Entry 5JTO (solution NMR); this record covers chains D and G of the 8 polymer chains in the assembly.

[Chain D]
Molecule: Protein-export protein SecB
Source organism: Escherichia coli O157:H7
Reference sequence: P0AG88 (SECB_ECO57); numbering as in UniProt (aligned over 1-155)
Chain sequence (155 residues; numbered 1 to 155; the number before each row is that of its first residue):
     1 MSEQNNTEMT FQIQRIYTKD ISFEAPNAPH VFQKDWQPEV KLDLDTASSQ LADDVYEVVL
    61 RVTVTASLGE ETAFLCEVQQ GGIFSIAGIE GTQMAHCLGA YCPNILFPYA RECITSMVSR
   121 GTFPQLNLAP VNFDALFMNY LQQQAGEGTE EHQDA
What the authors report for this chain:
  - mutagenesis - V40A/L42A/L44A (40-fold): decreased binding to Alkaline phosphatase (chain G)

[Chain G]
Molecule: Alkaline phosphatase
Source organism: Escherichia coli (strain K12)
Notes: EC 3.1.3.1
Reference sequence: P00634 (PPB_ECOLI); numbering as in UniProt (aligned over 271-310)
Chain sequence (40 residues; row label = number of the first residue in the row):
   271 ANQQKPLLGL FADGNMPVRW LGPKATYHGN IDKPAVTCTP

[Interface between chain D and chain G]
Residue-residue contacts - 66 pairs, chain D then chain G:
  Glu-3(D) / Lys-275(G)
  Glu-3(D) / Pro-276(G)
  Phe-32(D) / Ile-301(G)
  Asp-35(D) / Tyr-297(G)
  Asp-35(D) / Ile-301(G)
  Trp-36(D) / Tyr-297(G)
  Trp-36(D) / His-298(G)
  Trp-36(D) / Gly-299(G)
  Trp-36(D) / Asn-300(G)
  Trp-36(D) / Ile-301(G)
  Gln-37(D) / Lys-294(G)
  Gln-37(D) / Ala-295(G)
  Gln-37(D) / Tyr-297(G)
  Pro-38(D) / Lys-294(G)
  Pro-38(D) / Thr-296(G)
  Pro-38(D) / Tyr-297(G)
  Glu-39(D) / Pro-293(G)
  Glu-39(D) / Lys-294(G)
  Val-40(D) / Trp-290(G)
  Val-40(D) / Pro-293(G)
  Lys-41(D) / Trp-290(G)
  Leu-42(D) / Val-288(G)
  Leu-42(D) / Trp-290(G)
  Asp-43(D) / Asn-285(G)
  Leu-44(D) / Gly-284(G)
  Leu-44(D) / Asn-285(G)
  Leu-44(D) / Met-286(G)
  Leu-44(D) / Val-288(G)
  Thr-46(D) / Phe-281(G)
  Thr-46(D) / Ala-282(G)
  Ser-48(D) / Leu-278(G)
  Ser-49(D) / Leu-278(G)
  Gln-50(D) / Gln-274(G)
  Gln-50(D) / Leu-278(G)
  Tyr-56(D) / Gln-274(G)
  Tyr-56(D) / Leu-277(G)
  Tyr-56(D) / Leu-278(G)
  Glu-57(D) / Leu-278(G)
  Val-58(D) / Leu-278(G)
  Ile-89(D) / Leu-277(G)
  Glu-90(D) / Pro-276(G)
  Gly-91(D) / Pro-276(G)
  Met-94(D) / Pro-276(G)
  Met-94(D) / Leu-277(G)
  Met-94(D) / Leu-278(G)
  Ala-95(D) / Leu-280(G)
  Leu-98(D) / Pro-276(G)
  Leu-98(D) / Leu-278(G)
  Leu-98(D) / Gly-279(G)
  Leu-98(D) / Leu-280(G)
  Leu-98(D) / Phe-281(G)
  Gly-99(D) / Phe-281(G)
  Pro-124(D) / Thr-296(G)
  Pro-124(D) / Tyr-297(G)
  Leu-126(D) / Trp-290(G)
  Leu-128(D) / Trp-290(G)
  Ala-129(D) / Leu-291(G)
  Val-131(D) / Leu-291(G)
  Phe-133(D) / Met-286(G)
  Leu-136(D) / Pro-287(G)
  Phe-137(D) / Leu-280(G)
  Phe-137(D) / Phe-281(G)
  Phe-137(D) / Met-286(G)
  Tyr-140(D) / Leu-280(G)
  Gly-148(D) / Lys-275(G)
  Thr-149(D) / Lys-275(G)
Other interface residues (no listed pair), chain D (43 interface residues in all): Asp-45, Leu-60, Ile-86, Pro-103, Leu-141, Gln-144
Other interface residues (no listed pair), chain G (27 interface residues in all): Asp-283, Gly-292

[Overview]
43 residues of chain D face 27 of chain G across their interface. From the paper: V40A/L42A/L44A of chain D
reduce binding to Alkaline phosphatase (chain G).
Chain D is Protein-export protein SecB (Escherichia coli O157:H7) and chain G is Alkaline phosphatase
(Escherichia coli (strain K12)); the structure, The structure of chaperone SecB in complex with unstructured
proPhoA binding site d, was determined by solution NMR together with 5JTL, 5JTM, 5JTN, 5JTP, 5JTQ and 5JTR
from the same study.
